1KMY - chain A; structure by X-ray diffraction, 2.00 A resolution.

# Chain A
Protein: 2,3-dihydroxybiphenyl 1,2-dioxygenase
Source organism: Burkholderia xenovorans
Notes: EC 1.13.11.39
Reference sequence: P47228 (BPHC_BURCE); residues 2-298 here correspond to UniProt positions 1-297 (UniProt number = residue number - 1)
Chain sequence (297 residues; each row starts with the number of its first residue):
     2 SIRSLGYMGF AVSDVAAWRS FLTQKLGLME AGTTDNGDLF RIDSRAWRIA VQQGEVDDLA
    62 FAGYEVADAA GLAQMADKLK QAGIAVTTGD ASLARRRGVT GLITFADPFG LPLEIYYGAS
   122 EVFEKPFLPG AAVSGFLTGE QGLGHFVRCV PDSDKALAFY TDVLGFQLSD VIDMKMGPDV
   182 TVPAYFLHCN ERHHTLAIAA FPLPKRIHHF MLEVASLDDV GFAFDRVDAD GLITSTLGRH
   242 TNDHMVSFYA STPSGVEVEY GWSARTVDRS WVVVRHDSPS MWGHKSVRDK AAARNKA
Disordered / not traced: 290-298
Metal / ion sites: Fe2+: H146, H210, E260 (together with biphenyl-2,3-diol)
Ligand contacts:
  - biphenyl-2,3-diol (BPY): H146, V148, I173, M175, F187, H195, F202, H209, H210, H241, N243, D244, Y250, E260, P280
  - tertiary-butyl alcohol (TBU): M175, S236, H241, Y250, P280, S281, H285, R289

# Overview
Bound to chain A: biphenyl-2,3-diol and tertiary-butyl alcohol. H146, H210 and E260 coordinate Fe2+.
Chain A is 2,3-dihydroxybiphenyl 1,2-dioxygenase (Burkholderia xenovorans); the structure, Crystal Structure
of 2,3-dihydroxybiphenyl 1,2-dioxygenase Complexed with 2,3-dihydroxybiphenyl under Anaerobic Condition, was
determined by X-ray diffraction (same publication as 1KND and 1KNF).
